Entry 5KBK (X-ray diffraction, 1.41 A resolution); this record covers chain A.

# Chain A
Molecule: Cell surface Cu-only superoxide dismutase 5
From: Candida albicans (strain SC5314 / ATCC MYA-2876)
Notes: EC 1.15.1.1
Reference sequence: Q5AD07 (SOD5_CANAL); residue numbers follow UniProt; this construct covers 27-181
Amino-acid sequence (159 residues; row label = number of the first residue in the row):
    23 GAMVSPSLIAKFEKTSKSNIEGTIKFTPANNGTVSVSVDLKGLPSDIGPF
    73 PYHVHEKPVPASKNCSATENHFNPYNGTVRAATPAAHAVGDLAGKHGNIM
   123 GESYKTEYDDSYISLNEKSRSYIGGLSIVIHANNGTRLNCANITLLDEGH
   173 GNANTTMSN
Disordered / not traced: 23, 181
Cystine bridges: Cys-87/Cys-162
Construct notes: expression tag (23-26); engineered mutation Ala-110 (Glu in Q5AD07)
Bound ions: Cu+: His-75, His-77, His-153
Curated features (UniProtKB/Swiss-Prot):
  - binding site (Cu cation): His-75, His-77, His-93, His-153
  - glycosylation (N-linked (GlcNAc...) asparagine): Asn-53, Asn-86, Asn-98, Asn-156, Asn-164, Asn-176, Asn-181
From the paper describing this entry:
  - Cu+ coordination: His-75, His-77, His-153
  - contacts within the chain: His-75/Asp-113
  - conformationally variable residues (side-chain flip): His-93
  - mutagenesis - E110A: unchanged binding to Cu+
  - mutagenesis - E110A: unchanged catalytic activity on pH 5.0
  - mutagenesis - E110A: decreased catalytic activity on neutral pH 7
  - mutagenesis - D113A: abolished catalytic activity on low pH
  - mutagenesis - D113A: unchanged catalytic activity on near neutral pH

# In short
The Cu+ site is built by His-75, His-77 and His-153. UniProt lists 4 Cu cation-binding residues. The paper
reports that E110A reduces catalytic activity on neutral pH 7; Cu+ coordination by His-75, His-77 and His-153.
Chain A is Cell surface Cu-only superoxide dismutase 5 (Candida albicans (strain SC5314 / ATCC MYA-2876)); the
structure, Candida Albicans Superoxide Dismutase 5 (SOD5), E110A Mutant, was determined by X-ray diffraction
(same publication as 5KBL and 5KBM).
